3B87 - chain A; structure by X-ray diffraction, 2.00 A resolution.

Chain A:
Name: General odorant-binding protein lush
From: Drosophila melanogaster
Notes: fragment: Chain A
Reference sequence: O02372 (OB76A_DROME); residues 1-124 here correspond to UniProt positions 30-153 (UniProt number = residue number + 29)
Amino-acid sequence (124 residues; row label = number of the first residue in the row):
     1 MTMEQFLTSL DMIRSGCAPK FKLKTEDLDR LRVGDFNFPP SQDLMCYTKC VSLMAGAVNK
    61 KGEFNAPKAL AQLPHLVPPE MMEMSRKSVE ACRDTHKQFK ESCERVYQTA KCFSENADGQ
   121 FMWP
Construct notes: engineered mutation A57 (Thr86 in O02372)
Cystine bridges: C17-C50, C46-C103, C92-C112
Ligand contacts: PE8 (3,6,9,12,15,18,21-heptaoxatricosane-1,23-diol): M12, I13, G16, M54, A55, L76, W123, P124
Curated features (UniProtKB/Swiss-Prot):
  - binding site (1-propanol): S52
  - binding site (butan-1-ol): S52
  - binding site (ethanol): S52
What the authors report for this chain:
  - mutagenesis - T57A: abolished binding to alcohol
  - mutagenesis - S52A (14 fold): decreased binding to butanol
  - mutagenesis - S52A: decreased binding to pentanol
  - mutagenesis - S52A: abolished binding to ethanol
  - mutagenesis - S52A (Tm change 9 degC): increased stability

Summary:
Chain A binds compound PE8. From UniProt: residue binding 1-propanol S52, butan-1-ol-binding residue S52 and
ethanol-binding residue S52. From the paper: T57A abolishes binding to alcohol; S52A reduces binding to
butanol.
Chain A is General odorant-binding protein lush (Drosophila melanogaster); the structure, Complex of T57A
Substituted Droposphila LUSH protein with Butanol, was determined by X-ray diffraction (same publication as
3B6X, 3B7A, 3B86, 3B88 and 1T14).
